6IHI - chains A and D of the 4 polymer chains in the assembly; structure by X-ray diffraction, 1.78 A resolution.

[Chain A (and D)]
Name: Alclohol dehydrogenase
Organism: Ralstonia sp
Notes: chain D of this document is another copy of the same molecule, construct and numbering; everything in this record applies to it too
UniProtKB: C0IR58 (C0IR58_9RALS); numbering as in UniProt (aligned over 1-249)
Sequence (249 residues; row label = number of the first residue in the row):
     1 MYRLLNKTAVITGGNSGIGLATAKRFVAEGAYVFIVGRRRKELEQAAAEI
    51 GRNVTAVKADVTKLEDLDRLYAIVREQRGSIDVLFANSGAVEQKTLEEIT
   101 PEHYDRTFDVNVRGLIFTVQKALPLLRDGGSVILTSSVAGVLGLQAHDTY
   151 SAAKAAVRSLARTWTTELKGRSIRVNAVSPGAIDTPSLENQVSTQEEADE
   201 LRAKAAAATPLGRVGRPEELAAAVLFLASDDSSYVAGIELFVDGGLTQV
Not modelled in the structure: 1 (chain D: 189-201)
Construct notes: engineered mutation V91 (Ile in C0IR58), S187 (Ile in C0IR58), L188 (Ile in C0IR58), A205 (Phe in C0IR58)
Residues lining bound ligands:
  - NADPH (A6O; (2R,3S)-2-ethyl-2-[(2E)-2-(6-methoxy-3,4-dihydro-2H-naphthalen-1-ylidene)ethyl]-3-oxidanyl-cyclopentan-1-one): V91, S137, A139, L144, Q145, H147, Y150, G181, A182, L188, Q191, L201, K204, A205, A208, L246
  - NADP (NAP; NADP nicotinamide-adenine-dinucleotide phosphate): G13, G14, N15, S16, G17, I18, G19, V36, G37, R38, R39, A59, D60, V61, T62, N87, S88, G89, A90, V110, T135, S136, S137, Y150, K154, P180, G181, A182, I183, T185, P186, S187, L188

[How chain A and chain D interact]
Residue-residue contacts (70; chain A residue first):
  R3(A) - R3(D)
  R3(A) - D231(D)  salt bridge
  R25(A) - D231(D)  salt bridge
  R158(A) - Q248(D)  hydrogen bond
  R162(A) - Q248(D)  hydrogen bond (side chain-backbone)
  R162(A) - V249(D)
  T165(A) - P210(D)
  T165(A) - V249(D)
  T166(A) - V249(D)
  K169(A) - P210(D)
  A182(A) - Y234(D)
  T209(A) - Y234(D)
  P210(A) - T165(D)
  P210(A) - K169(D)
  L211(A) - S233(D)
  L211(A) - Y234(D)  hydrophobic
  R213(A) - S233(D)
  R213(A) - Y234(D)  hydrogen bond (backbone-side chain)
  V214(A) - Y234(D)
  G215(A) - Y234(D)  hydrogen bond (backbone-side chain)
  E219(A) - D231(D)
  E219(A) - S233(D)  hydrogen bond
  E219(A) - Y234(D)
  A222(A) - D231(D)
  A223(A) - F226(D)  hydrophobic
  A223(A) - D231(D)
  F226(A) - A223(D)  hydrophobic
  F226(A) - F226(D)  hydrophobic
  D231(A) - R3(D)  salt bridge
  D231(A) - R25(D)  salt bridge
  D231(A) - E219(D)
  D231(A) - A222(D)
  D231(A) - A223(D)
  S233(A) - L211(D)
  S233(A) - R213(D)
  S233(A) - E219(D)  hydrogen bond
  Y234(A) - A182(D)
  Y234(A) - T209(D)
  Y234(A) - L211(D)  hydrophobic
  Y234(A) - R213(D)  hydrogen bond (side chain-backbone)
  Y234(A) - V214(D)
  Y234(A) - G215(D)  hydrogen bond (side chain-backbone)
  Y234(A) - E219(D)
  Y234(A) - V242(D)
  Y234(A) - D243(D)  hydrogen bond (backbone-backbone)
  Y234(A) - G244(D)  hydrogen bond (backbone-backbone)
  V235(A) - F241(D)
  A236(A) - G244(D)
  A236(A) - G245(D)
  A236(A) - Q248(D)
  G237(A) - Q248(D)
  I238(A) - L240(D)  hydrophobic
  I238(A) - F241(D)
  I238(A) - Q248(D)
  L240(A) - I238(D)  hydrophobic
  F241(A) - V235(D)
  F241(A) - I238(D)
  V242(A) - Y234(D)
  D243(A) - Y234(D)  hydrogen bond (backbone-backbone)
  G244(A) - Y234(D)  hydrogen bond (backbone-backbone)
  G244(A) - A236(D)
  G245(A) - A236(D)
  Q248(A) - R158(D)  hydrogen bond
  Q248(A) - R162(D)  hydrogen bond (backbone-side chain)
  Q248(A) - A236(D)
  Q248(A) - G237(D)
  Q248(A) - I238(D)
  V249(A) - R162(D)
  V249(A) - T165(D)
  V249(A) - T166(D)
Also at the interface, not in a pair above, chain A (38 interface residues in all): R174, I183, R216, L225, E239
Also at the interface, not in a pair above, chain D (38 interface residues in all): R174, I183, R216, E239, T247

[Summary]
The chain A/chain D interface involves 38 residues from each chain, with 14 hydrogen bonds and 4 salt bridges.
Polar contacts include R3(A)-D231(D), R25(A)-D231(D) and R158(A)-Q248(D). Ligands of chain A: NADP and NADPH.
Both chains are Alclohol dehydrogenase (Ralstonia sp). Entry 6IHI (Crystal structure of RasADH 3B3/I91V from
Ralstonia.sp in complex with NADPH and A6O) was determined by X-ray diffraction together with 6IHH from the
same study.
